Entry 9KOD (electron microscopy, 2.95 A resolution); this record covers chains A and I of the 12 polymer chains in the assembly.

== Chain A ==
Name: Neuraminidase
From: Influenza A virus
Notes: EC 3.2.1.18
UniProt: A0A8K1VZ50 (A0A8K1VZ50_9INFA); residue numbers follow UniProt; this construct covers 83-469
Sequence (387 residues; row label = number of the first residue in the row):
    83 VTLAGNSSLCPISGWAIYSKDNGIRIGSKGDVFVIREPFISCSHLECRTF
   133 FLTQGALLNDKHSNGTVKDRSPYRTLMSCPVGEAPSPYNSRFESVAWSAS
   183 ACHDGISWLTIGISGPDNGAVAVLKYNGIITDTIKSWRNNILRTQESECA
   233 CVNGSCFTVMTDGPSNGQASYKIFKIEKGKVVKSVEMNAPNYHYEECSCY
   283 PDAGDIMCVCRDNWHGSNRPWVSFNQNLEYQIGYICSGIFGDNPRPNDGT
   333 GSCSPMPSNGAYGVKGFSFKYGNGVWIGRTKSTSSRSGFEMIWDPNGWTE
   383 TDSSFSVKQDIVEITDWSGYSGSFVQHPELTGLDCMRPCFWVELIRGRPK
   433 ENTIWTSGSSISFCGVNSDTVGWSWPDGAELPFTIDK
Differences from the reference sequence: conflict Met269 (Leu in A0A8K1VZ50), Ile321 (Val in A0A8K1VZ50), Pro339 (Ser in A0A8K1VZ50)
Cystine bridges: Cys92-Cys417, Cys124-Cys129, Cys184-Cys231, Cys233-Cys238, Cys279-Cys292, Cys281-Cys290, Cys318-Cys335, Cys421-Cys446
Glycans and other covalent adducts: N-acetylglucosamine (NAG) linked to Asn146, Asn235
Bound ions: Ca2+ site 1: Asp294, Gly298, Asp324, Gly342; Ca2+ site 2: Asp376, Asn378, Asp384, Ser386

== Chain I ==
Name: CAV-F6 heavy chain
From: Homo sapiens
Sequence (123 residues; each row starts with the number of its first residue):
     1 EVQLVESGGGLVQPGGSLRLSCAASGFSFTTYEMNWVRQAPGKGLEWVSH
    51 ISSRGLVIYYADSVKGRFTMSRDTAKNSLYLQMDSLTVADTAVYYCARHY
   101 FDRDWGYSGMDLWGQGTTVTVSS
Cystine bridges: Cys22-Cys96

== Interface between chain A and chain I ==
Residue-residue contacts - 33 pairs, chain A then chain I:
  Arg118(A) - Asp104(I)  salt bridge
  Arg118(A) - Trp105(I)
  Glu119(A) - Arg103(I)  salt bridge
  Val149(A) - Asp102(I)
  Lys150(A) - Tyr32(I)
  Lys150(A) - Tyr100(I)
  Asp151(A) - Tyr100(I)  hydrogen bond
  Asp151(A) - Asp102(I)  hydrogen bond (backbone-side chain)
  Asp151(A) - Arg103(I)  hydrogen bond (side chain-backbone)
  Arg152(A) - Thr31(I)  hydrogen bond (side chain-backbone)
  Arg152(A) - Tyr100(I)  hydrogen bond (backbone-side chain)
  Arg152(A) - Phe101(I)  hydrogen bond (side chain-backbone)
  Arg152(A) - Arg103(I)
  Trp179(A) - Arg103(I)  hydrogen bond (backbone-side chain)
  Ser180(A) - Arg103(I)
  Pro198(A) - Thr30(I)
  Asp199(A) - Thr30(I)  hydrogen bond (backbone-backbone)
  Asp199(A) - Thr31(I)
  Asp199(A) - Ser53(I)  hydrogen bond
  Asp199(A) - Arg54(I)
  Asn200(A) - Arg54(I)
  Asn221(A) - Arg54(I)
  Asn222(A) - Arg54(I)  hydrogen bond
  Ile223(A) - Arg54(I)
  Ile223(A) - Phe101(I)  hydrophobic
  Arg225(A) - Arg103(I)
  Glu228(A) - Arg103(I)  salt bridge
  Ser247(A) - Phe101(I)
  Arg293(A) - Asp104(I)  salt bridge
  Arg368(A) - Asp104(I)  salt bridge
  Arg368(A) - Trp105(I)
  Tyr402(A) - Asp104(I)  hydrogen bond
  Pro431(A) - Trp105(I)  hydrophobic
Also at the interface, not in a pair above, chain A (25 interface residues in all): Asn295, Gly345, Ile427, Lys432

== Summary ==
Chain A and chain I form an interface of 25 and 11 residues respectively; the contacts include 11 hydrogen
bonds and 5 salt bridges. Polar pairs include Arg118(A)-Asp104(I), Glu119(A)-Arg103(I) and
Glu228(A)-Arg103(I). N-acetylglucosamine is covalently linked to Asn146(A) and Asn235(A).
Here chain A is Neuraminidase (Influenza A virus) and chain I is CAV-F6 heavy chain (Homo sapiens). Entry 9KOD
(Neuraminidase of A/dairy cow/Minnesota/24_016288-003/2024 (dcMN24 N1) in complex with CAV-F6 Fab) was
determined by electron microscopy.
